Entry 8ZDK (electron microscopy, 3.44 A resolution); this record covers chains 2 and 3 of the 35 polymer chains in the assembly.

[Chain 2 (and 3)]
Molecule: Major Capsid Protein (gp8)
Organism: Mycolicibacterium smegmatis MC2 155
Notes: chain 3 of this document is another copy of the same molecule, construct and numbering; everything in this record applies to it too
Amino-acid sequence (382 residues; row label = number of the first residue in the row):
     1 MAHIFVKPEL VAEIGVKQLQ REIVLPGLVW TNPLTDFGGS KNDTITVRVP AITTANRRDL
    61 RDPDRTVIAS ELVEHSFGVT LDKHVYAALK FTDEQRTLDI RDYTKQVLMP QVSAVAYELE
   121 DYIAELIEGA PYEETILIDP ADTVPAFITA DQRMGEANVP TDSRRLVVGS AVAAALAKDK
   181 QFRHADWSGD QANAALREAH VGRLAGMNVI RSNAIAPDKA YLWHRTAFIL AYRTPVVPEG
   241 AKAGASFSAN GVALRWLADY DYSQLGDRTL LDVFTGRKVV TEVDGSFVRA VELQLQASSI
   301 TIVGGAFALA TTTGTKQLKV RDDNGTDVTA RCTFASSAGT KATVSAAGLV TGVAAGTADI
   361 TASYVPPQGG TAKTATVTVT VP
Disordered / not traced: 1

[Interface between chain 2 and chain 3]
Contacting residue pairs (124):
  Lys7(2) - Gly38(3)  hydrogen bond (side chain-backbone)
  Lys7(2) - Ser40(3)  hydrogen bond (side chain-backbone)
  Lys7(2) - Lys41(3)
  Pro8(2) - Ser40(3)
  Pro8(2) - Lys41(3)  hydrogen bond (backbone-backbone)
  Glu9(2) - Lys41(3)
  Glu9(2) - Thr46(3)
  Leu10(2) - Asp36(3)
  Leu10(2) - Gly39(3)
  Leu10(2) - Ser40(3)
  Leu10(2) - Thr46(3)  hydrogen bond (backbone-side chain)
  Val11(2) - Thr46(3)
  Val11(2) - Arg48(3)
  Ala12(2) - Leu34(3)  hydrophobic
  Ala12(2) - Thr46(3)  hydrogen bond (backbone-backbone)
  Ala12(2) - Val47(3)
  Ala12(2) - Arg48(3)
  Glu13(2) - Arg48(3)
  Ile14(2) - Trp30(3)
  Ile14(2) - Pro33(3)
  Ile14(2) - Leu34(3)  hydrophobic
  Ile14(2) - Val47(3)  hydrophobic
  Ile14(2) - Ile229(3)  hydrophobic
  Val16(2) - Val47(3)  hydrophobic
  Val16(2) - Pro50(3)
  Val16(2) - Phe77(3)  hydrophobic
  Val16(2) - Thr226(3)
  Val16(2) - Val280(3)  hydrophobic
  Lys17(2) - Val49(3)
  Lys17(2) - Arg289(3)  hydrogen bond (backbone-side chain)
  Gln18(2) - Val49(3)
  Gln18(2) - Pro50(3)
  Gln18(2) - Ile52(3)
  Gln18(2) - His75(3)
  Gln18(2) - Val283(3)
  Leu19(2) - Ala157(3)
  Leu19(2) - Asn158(3)
  Leu19(2) - Val159(3)  hydrophobic
  Leu19(2) - Pro160(3)
  Leu19(2) - Glu282(3)
  Leu19(2) - Arg289(3)
  Gln20(2) - Ile52(3)
  Gln20(2) - Asn158(3)
  Arg21(2) - Asn158(3)
  Asp43(2) - Arg61(3)  salt bridge
  Leu81(2) - Leu60(3)
  Asp82(2) - Asp59(3)
  Asp82(2) - Leu60(3)
  Lys83(2) - Arg57(3)
  Lys83(2) - Arg58(3)
  Lys83(2) - Asp59(3)  salt bridge
  His84(2) - Asn56(3)
  His84(2) - Arg57(3)
  His84(2) - Arg58(3)  hydrogen bond (backbone-backbone)
  His84(2) - Leu60(3)
  Val85(2) - Asn56(3)
  Tyr86(2) - Ala55(3)
  Tyr86(2) - Asn56(3)  hydrogen bond (backbone-backbone)
  Tyr86(2) - Arg58(3)
  Tyr86(2) - Val67(3)
  Tyr86(2) - Ile68(3)  hydrogen bond (side chain-backbone)
  Ala88(2) - Val67(3)  hydrophobic
  Ala88(2) - Ala69(3)
  Ala88(2) - Ser70(3)  hydrogen bond (backbone-backbone)
  Leu89(2) - Ser70(3)
  Leu89(2) - Leu72(3)  hydrophobic
  Lys90(2) - Val67(3)
  Gln106(2) - Leu72(3)
  Gln106(2) - Glu74(3)
  Pro110(2) - Thr53(3)
  Ala114(2) - Thr53(3)
  Ala114(2) - Ala55(3)
  Glu118(2) - Ala55(3)
  Glu118(2) - Arg57(3)  salt bridge
  Tyr122(2) - Arg57(3)
  Glu125(2) - Arg57(3)  salt bridge
  Ser170(2) - Glu156(3)  hydrogen bond
  Ala171(2) - Gln152(3)
  Ala174(2) - Ile148(3)
  Ala174(2) - Gln152(3)
  Ala177(2) - Ile148(3)
  Lys178(2) - Pro145(3)
  Lys178(2) - Ile148(3)
  Lys178(2) - Thr149(3)
  Lys180(2) - Asp142(3)  salt bridge
  Arg183(2) - Asp142(3)  salt bridge
  Arg183(2) - Pro145(3)
  Arg183(2) - Gln181(3)  hydrogen bond
  Arg183(2) - Trp187(3)
  His184(2) - Trp187(3)  hydrogen bond
  Ala185(2) - Asp186(3)  hydrogen bond (backbone-backbone)
  Ala185(2) - Trp187(3)  hydrogen bond (backbone-backbone)
  Ala185(2) - Ser188(3)
  Ala185(2) - Gly189(3)
  Asp186(2) - Asp186(3)  hydrogen bond (backbone-backbone)
  Asp186(2) - Trp187(3)
  Gln191(2) - Gly189(3)
  Gln191(2) - Gln191(3)  hydrogen bond
  Asn193(2) - Trp187(3)
  Asn193(2) - Ser188(3)  hydrogen bond (side chain-backbone)
  Leu196(2) - Val144(3)  hydrophobic
  Leu196(2) - Gln181(3)
  Leu196(2) - Phe182(3)  hydrophobic
  Leu196(2) - Leu204(3)
  Leu196(2) - Ala205(3)  hydrogen bond (backbone-backbone)
  Arg197(2) - Phe182(3)
  Arg197(2) - Asp190(3)  salt bridge
  Arg197(2) - Arg203(3)  hydrogen bond (side chain-backbone)
  Arg197(2) - Leu204(3)
  Arg197(2) - Ala205(3)
  Arg197(2) - Gly206(3)  hydrogen bond (backbone-backbone)
  Glu198(2) - Arg203(3)  salt bridge
  Glu198(2) - Ala205(3)
  Glu198(2) - Gly206(3)
  Asn213(2) - Gly155(3)
  Asn213(2) - Asn158(3)
  Phe274(2) - Leu60(3)  hydrophobic
  Val303(2) - Glu134(3)
  Lys319(2) - Glu133(3)  salt bridge
  Arg321(2) - Glu134(3)  salt bridge
  Arg321(2) - Arg153(3)
  Asn324(2) - Gln152(3)
  Gly325(2) - Gln152(3)
  Gly325(2) - Arg153(3)  hydrogen bond (backbone-side chain)
Also at the interface, not in a pair above, chain 2 (62 interface residues in all): Ala87, Phe91, Val107, Gln111, Val115, Asp121, Ala195, Ala199, Pro217, Gly304
Also at the interface, not in a pair above, chain 3 (70 interface residues in all): Asp43, Ile45, Ala51, Thr54, Thr66, Val201, Val288

[Overview]
62 residues of chain 2 face 70 of chain 3 across their interface, with 22 hydrogen bonds and 10 salt bridges.
Among the polar pairs are Asp43(2)-Arg61(3), Lys83(2)-Asp59(3) and Glu118(2)-Arg57(3).
Chain 2 and chain 3 are both Major Capsid Protein (gp8) (Mycolicibacterium smegmatis MC2 155); the structure,
Cryo-EM structure of Mycobacteriophage Douge genome-packed vertex (gp8 and gp113), was determined by electron
microscopy, deposited together with 8ZDJ, 8ZDL, 8ZDO and 8ZDQ.
